9GE5 - chains G and L of the 18 polymer chains in the assembly; structure by electron microscopy, 3.35 A resolution.

== Chain G ==
Molecule: Chromatin-remodeling ATPase INO80
From: Homo sapiens
Notes: EC 3.6.4.-
Reference sequence: Q9ULG1 (INO80_HUMAN); residue numbers follow UniProt; this construct covers 518-1250
Sequence (733 residues; row label = number of the first residue in the row):
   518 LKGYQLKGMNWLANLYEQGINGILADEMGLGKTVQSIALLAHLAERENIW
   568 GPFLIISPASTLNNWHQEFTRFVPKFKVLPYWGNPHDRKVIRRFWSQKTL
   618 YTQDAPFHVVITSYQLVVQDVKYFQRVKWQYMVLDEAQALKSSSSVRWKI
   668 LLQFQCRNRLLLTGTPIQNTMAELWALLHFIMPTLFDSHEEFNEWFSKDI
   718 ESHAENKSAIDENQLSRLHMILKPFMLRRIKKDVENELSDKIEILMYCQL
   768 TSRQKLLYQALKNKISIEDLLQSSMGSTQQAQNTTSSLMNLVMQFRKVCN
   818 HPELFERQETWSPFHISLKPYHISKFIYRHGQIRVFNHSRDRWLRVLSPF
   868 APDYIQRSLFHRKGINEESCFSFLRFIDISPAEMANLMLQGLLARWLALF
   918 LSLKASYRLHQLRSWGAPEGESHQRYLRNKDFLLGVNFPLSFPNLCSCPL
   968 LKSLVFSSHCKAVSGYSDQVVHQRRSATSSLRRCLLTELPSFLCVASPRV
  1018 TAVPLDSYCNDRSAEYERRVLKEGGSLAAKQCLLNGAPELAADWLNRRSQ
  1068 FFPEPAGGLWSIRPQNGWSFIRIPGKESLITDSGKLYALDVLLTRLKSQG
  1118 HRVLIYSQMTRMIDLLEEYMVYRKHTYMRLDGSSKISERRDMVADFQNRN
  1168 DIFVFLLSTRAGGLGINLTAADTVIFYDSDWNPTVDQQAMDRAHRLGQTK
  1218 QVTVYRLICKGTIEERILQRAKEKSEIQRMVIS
Disordered / not traced: 614-621, 713-728, 781-807
Residues lining bound ligands: ADP (adenosine-5'-diphosphate): Gly546, Leu547, Gly548, Lys549, Val551, Arg588, Phe589, Asn1184, Arg1212, Leu1213, Gly1214
Curated features (UniProtKB/Swiss-Prot):
  - binding site (ATP): Asp543 to Thr550
  - mutagenesis: Glu653 (E653Q: Abolishes DNA-dependent ATPase and nucleosome remodeling activities)

== Chain L ==
Molecule: Hexasomal DNA strand 2
Sequence (113 nucleotides; numbered -72 to 40; the number before each row is that of its first residue; numbers below 1 keep their minus sign (DC-72 is residue -72)):
   -72 CGCTCAATTGGTCGTAGACAGCTCTAGCACCGCTTAAACGCACGTACGCG
   -22 CTGTCCCCCGCGTTTTAACCGCCAAGGGGATTACTCCCTAGTCTCCAGGC
    28 ACGTGTCAGATAT

== How chain G and chain L interact ==
Contacting residue pairs (16; chain G residue first):
  Lys658(G) with DG32(L), salt bridge to the phosphate; DT33(L), salt bridge to the phosphate
  Ser659(G) with DG32(L), hydrogen bond to the phosphate
  Ser662(G) with DT31(L), phosphate contact
  Val663(G) with DT31(L), hydrogen bond to the phosphate
  Arg664(G) with DT31(L), hydrogen bond to the phosphate
  Leu808(G) with DG36(L), hydrogen bond to the phosphate
  Val809(G) with DG36(L), phosphate contact
  Lys1152(G) with DA24(L), hydrogen bond to the base
  Arg1177(G) with DG32(L), hydrogen bond to the phosphate; DT33(L), salt bridge to the phosphate
  Trp1198(G) with DC34(L), phosphate contact
  Asn1199(G) with DT33(L), hydrogen bond to the phosphate; DC34(L), phosphate contact
  Arg1237(G) with DA35(L), salt bridge to the phosphate
  Lys1241(G) with DC34(L), salt bridge to the phosphate
Other interface residues (no listed pair), chain G (14 interface residues in all): Glu690
Other interface residues (no listed pair), chain L (9 interface residues in all): DC23, DG30

== In short ==
The interface between chain G and chain L involves 14 residues on one side and 9 on the other, with 7 hydrogen
bonds and 5 salt bridges. Among the polar pairs are Lys1152(G)-DA24(L), Ser659(G)-DG32(L) and
Val663(G)-DT31(L). Bound to chain G: ADP.
Here chain G is Chromatin-remodeling ATPase INO80 (Homo sapiens) and chain L is Hexasomal DNA strand 2. Entry
9GE5 (CryoEM structure of the human INO80-Hexasome complex) was determined by electron microscopy.
